PDB entry 8J5O | electron microscopy, 2.90 A resolution | chains L and Z of the 36 polymer chains in the assembly

# Chain L
Molecule: Reaction center protein L chain
Organism: Roseiflexus castenholzii DSM 13941
UniProtKB: A7NQE8 (A7NQE8_ROSCS); residues 1-315 here = UniProt positions 1-315
Amino-acid sequence (315 residues; numbered 1 to 315; the number before each row is that of its first residue):
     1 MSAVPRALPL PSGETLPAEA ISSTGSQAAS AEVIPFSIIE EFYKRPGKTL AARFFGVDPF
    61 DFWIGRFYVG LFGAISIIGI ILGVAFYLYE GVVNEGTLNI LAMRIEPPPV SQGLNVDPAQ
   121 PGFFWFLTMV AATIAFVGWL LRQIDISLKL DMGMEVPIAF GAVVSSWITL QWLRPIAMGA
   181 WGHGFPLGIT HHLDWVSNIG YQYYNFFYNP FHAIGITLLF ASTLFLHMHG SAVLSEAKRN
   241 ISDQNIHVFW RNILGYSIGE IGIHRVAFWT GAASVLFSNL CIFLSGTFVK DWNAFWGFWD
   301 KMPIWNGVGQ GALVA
Not modelled in the structure: 1-6, 19-28
Ion coordination: Fe ion: His229 (shared with 2 residues of chain M)
Ligand contacts:
  - bacteriochlorophyll a (BCL), molecule 1: Val84, Tyr87, Phe136, Trp167, Phe185, Ile189, His192, Leu193, Val196
  - bacteriochlorophyll a (BCL), molecule 2: Phe136, Val163, Ser166, Trp167, Leu170, Val196, Ser197, Ile199, Gly200, Tyr201, Phe206, Phe207, His212, Gly215, Ile216, Leu219, Phe220, Ser278, Asn279, Cys281, Ile282
  - bacteriochlorophyll a (BCL), molecule 3: Val196, Tyr201, Phe207, Phe220
  - bacteriopheophytin a (BPH), molecule 1: Gly79, Ile80, Gly83, Val84, Tyr87, Thr128, Ala132, Ala135, Phe136, Trp139, Gln143, Val156, Ala159, Phe160, Val163, Trp167, Phe185, Leu187, Gly188, Ile189, His192, Gly271, Ala272, Ser274, Val275
  - bacteriopheophytin a (BPH), molecule 2: Ala213, Ile216, Thr217, Phe220, Ala221, Leu224
  - bacteriopheophytin a (BPH), molecule 3: Phe220, Thr223, Leu224, His227, Met228, Ile253, Leu254
  - Menaquinone 11 (MQE; 2-methyl-3-[(2E,6E,10E,14E,18E,22E,26E,30E,34E,38E)-3,7,11,15,19,23,27,31,35,39,43-undecamethyltetratetraconta-2,6,10,1 4,18,22,26,30,34,38,42-undecaen-1-yl]naphthalene-1,4-dione), molecule 1: Phe60, Ile64, Phe67, Val69, Gly73, Ala74, Ile75, Ile77, Ile78, Ile80, Trp139, Arg142
  - Menaquinone 11 (MQE), molecule 2: Phe225, Met228, His229, Ala232, His247, Trp250, Tyr256, Ser257, Ile258, Gly259, Glu260, Ile263, Val266, Trp269, Thr270, Ala273, Phe277

# Chain Z
Molecule: Subunit Z
Organism: Roseiflexus castenholzii DSM 13941
Amino-acid sequence (63 residues; numbered 1 to 63; the number before each row is that of its first residue):
     1 MDFLILLQAE PSPWPVWSGY ALCFVPLAAV ILGFIIAARF TDKQATSAYL RLDPAKANEP
    61 EQG
Not modelled in the structure: 1-11, 59-63

# Interface between chain L and chain Z
Contacting residue pairs (23; chain L residue first):
  Leu8(L) - Leu50(Z)  hydrophobic
  Pro9(L) - Tyr49(Z)
  Pro9(L) - Leu50(Z)  hydrogen bond (backbone-backbone)
  Leu10(L) - Tyr49(Z)
  Pro11(L) - Gln44(Z)  hydrogen bond (backbone-side chain)
  Pro11(L) - Tyr49(Z)  hydrophobic
  Ser30(L) - Lys56(Z)  hydrogen bond
  Ala31(L) - Leu50(Z)  hydrophobic
  Ala31(L) - Arg51(Z)
  Glu32(L) - Tyr49(Z)
  Glu32(L) - Leu50(Z)
  Glu32(L) - Arg51(Z)  hydrogen bond (backbone-backbone)
  Glu32(L) - Asp53(Z)
  Val33(L) - Tyr49(Z)
  Ile34(L) - Tyr49(Z)  hydrogen bond (backbone-backbone)
  Ile34(L) - Arg51(Z)  hydrogen bond (backbone-side chain)
  Ile34(L) - Asp53(Z)
  Phe36(L) - Thr46(Z)
  Phe36(L) - Arg51(Z)
  Ile39(L) - Arg51(Z)
  Phe42(L) - Pro54(Z)  hydrophobic
  Tyr43(L) - Pro54(Z)
  Arg66(L) - Asp42(Z)  salt bridge
Other interface residues (no listed pair), chain L (17 interface residues in all): Ser12, Pro35, Leu101
Other interface residues (no listed pair), chain Z (14 interface residues in all): Phe24, Ala45, Ala48, Leu52, Ala55

# Overview
17 residues of chain L face 14 of chain Z across their interface; the contacts include 6 hydrogen bonds and 1
salt bridge. Polar pairs include Arg66(L)-Asp42(Z), Pro11(L)-Gln44(Z) and Ser30(L)-Lys56(Z).
Chain L is Reaction center protein L chain and chain Z is Subunit Z, both from Roseiflexus castenholzii DSM
13941; the structure, Cryo-EM structure of native RC-LH complex from Roseiflexus castenholzii at 100lux, was
determined by electron microscopy, deposited together with 8HJU, 8HJV and 8J5P.
